Entry 8CQD (electron microscopy, 3.54 A resolution); this record covers chains A and B of the 6 polymer chains in the assembly.

# Chain A (and B)
Name: Green-light absorbing proteorhodopsin
Source organism: uncultured Gammaproteobacteria bacterium
Notes: chain B of this document is another copy of the same molecule, construct and numbering; everything in this record applies to it too
Reference sequence: Q6J4G7 (PRRG_UNKP); residue numbers follow UniProt; this construct covers 1-250
Amino-acid sequence (256 residues; numbered 1 to 256; the number before each row is that of its first residue):
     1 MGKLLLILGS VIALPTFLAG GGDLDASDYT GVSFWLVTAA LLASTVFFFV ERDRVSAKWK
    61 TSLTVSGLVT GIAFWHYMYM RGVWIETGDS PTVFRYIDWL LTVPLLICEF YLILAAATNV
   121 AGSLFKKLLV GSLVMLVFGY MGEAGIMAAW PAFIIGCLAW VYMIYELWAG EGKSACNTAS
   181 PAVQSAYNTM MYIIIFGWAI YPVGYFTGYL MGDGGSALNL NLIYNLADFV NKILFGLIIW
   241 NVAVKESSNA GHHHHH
Not modelled in the structure: 211-218, 251-256 (chain B: 1-22, 211-218, 251-256)
Sequence notes: engineered mutation Leu18 (Ala in Q6J4G7); expression tag (251-256)
Glycans and other covalent adducts: retinal (RET) linked to Lys232
Small-molecule neighbours: retinal (RET): Tyr96, Asp98, Trp99, Thr102, Val103, Leu106, Met135, Gly139, Phe153, Gly156, Cys157, Trp160, Trp198, Tyr201, Pro202, Tyr205, Tyr224, Asp228, Asn231
UniProt features mapped onto this chain:
  - site: Asp98 (Primary proton acceptor), Leu106 (Responsible for spectral tuning), Glu109 (Primary proton donor), Glu143 (Proton release group)
  - modified residue: Lys232 (N6-(retinylidene)lysine)
  - mutagenesis: Lys58 (K58A: Reduced GPR photoactivity by about 30%), Trp59 (W59A: Reduced GPR photoactivity by about 50%), Tyr96 (Y96F: Reduced GPR photoactivity by about 50%), Glu143 (E143A: Reduced GPR photoactivity by about 50%), Ser180 (S180A: Increased GPR photoactivity), Tyr209 (Y209F: Reduced GPR photoactivity by about 50%), Tyr224 (Y224F: Reduced GPR photoactivity by about 50%), Glu246 (E246A: Increased GPR photoactivity)
What the authors report for this chain:
  - self-association interface (contacts with another copy of this molecule); pairs are residue here / residue on that copy: Lys3-Asp53 (salt bridge), Pro15-Tyr79 (backbone contact), Leu18-Tyr79 (backbone contact)

# How chain A and chain B interact
Residue-residue contacts (44; chain A residue first):
  Leu4(A) - Phe49(B)
  Leu5(A) - Val46(B)  hydrophobic
  Leu8(A) - Val46(B)
  Leu8(A) - Phe49(B)  hydrophobic
  Leu8(A) - Val50(B)  hydrophobic
  Ile12(A) - Leu42(B)  hydrophobic
  Ile12(A) - Thr45(B)
  Ile12(A) - Phe74(B)  hydrophobic
  Pro15(A) - Trp75(B)
  Pro15(A) - Tyr79(B)
  Leu18(A) - Trp75(B)  hydrophobic
  Leu18(A) - Tyr79(B)  hydrogen bond (backbone-side chain)
  Ala19(A) - Tyr79(B)
  Gly20(A) - Tyr79(B)
  Asp25(A) - Val93(B)
  Ala26(A) - Val93(B)
  Ala26(A) - Ala144(B)  hydrophobic
  Tyr29(A) - Ile146(B)
  Val32(A) - Val93(B)  hydrophobic
  Val32(A) - Ile97(B)  hydrophobic
  Trp35(A) - Tyr79(B)
  Leu36(A) - Leu100(B)  hydrophobic
  Leu36(A) - Leu101(B)  hydrophobic
  Ala39(A) - Trp75(B)  hydrophobic
  Ala39(A) - His76(B)
  Ala39(A) - Leu101(B)  hydrophobic
  Ala40(A) - Leu101(B)
  Leu42(A) - Trp75(B)  hydrophobic
  Ala43(A) - Leu68(B)
  Ala43(A) - Ile72(B)  hydrophobic
  Val46(A) - Leu68(B)  hydrophobic
  Phe47(A) - Leu68(B)  hydrophobic
  Val50(A) - Arg52(B)
  Val50(A) - Thr64(B)
  Glu51(A) - Arg52(B)  salt bridge
  Glu51(A) - Lys60(B)
  Glu51(A) - Thr61(B)  hydrogen bond
  Glu51(A) - Thr64(B)
  Asp53(A) - Arg52(B)  salt bridge
  Arg54(A) - Ala57(B)  hydrogen bond (side chain-backbone)
  Arg54(A) - Lys58(B)
  Arg54(A) - Thr61(B)  hydrogen bond
  Trp240(A) - Thr61(B)
  Trp240(A) - Leu112(B)  hydrophobic
Other interface residues (no listed pair), chain A (29 interface residues in all): Met1, Gly22, Phe229, Asn241
Other interface residues (no listed pair), chain B (28 interface residues in all): Val65, Phe94, Tyr111, Tyr140

# In short
29 residues of chain A and 28 residues of chain B are in contact, with 4 hydrogen bonds and 2 salt bridges.
Polar pairs include Glu51(A)-Arg52(B), Asp53(A)-Arg52(B) and Leu18(A)-Tyr79(B). Covalently linked retinal: at
Lys232(A). From UniProt: 8 mutagenesis sites on chain A. The paper reports a self-association interface
involving Lys3(A), Pro15(A) and Leu18(A) among others.
Chain A and chain B are both Green-light absorbing proteorhodopsin (uncultured Gammaproteobacteria bacterium);
the structure, Cryo-EM structure of hexameric proteorhodopsin A18L mutant, was determined by electron
microscopy (same publication as 8CNK and 8CQC).
